Entry 1GV1 (X-ray diffraction, 2.50 A resolution); this record covers chains B and D of the 4 polymer chains in the assembly.

# Chain B (and D)
Name: Malate dehydrogenase
From: Chlorobium vibrioforme
Notes: EC 1.1.1.37; chain D of this document is another copy of the same molecule, construct and numbering; everything in this record applies to it too
UniProt: P80039 (MDH_CHLTE); numbering as in UniProt (aligned over 1-310)
Chain sequence (310 residues; row label = number of the first residue in the row):
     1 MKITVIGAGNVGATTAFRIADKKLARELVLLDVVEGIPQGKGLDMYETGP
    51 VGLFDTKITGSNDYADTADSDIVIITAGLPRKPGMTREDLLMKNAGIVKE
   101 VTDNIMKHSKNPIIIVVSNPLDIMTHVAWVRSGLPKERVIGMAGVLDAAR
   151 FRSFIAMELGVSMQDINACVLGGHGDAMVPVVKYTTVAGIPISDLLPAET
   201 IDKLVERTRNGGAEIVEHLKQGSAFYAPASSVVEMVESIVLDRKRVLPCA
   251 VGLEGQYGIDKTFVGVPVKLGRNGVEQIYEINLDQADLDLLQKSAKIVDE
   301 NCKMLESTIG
Unresolved in the structure: 80-88, 300-310 (chain D: 80-89, 303-310)
Construct notes: conflict Ala227 (Ser in P80039), Ala229 (Gly in P80039)
UniProt features mapped onto this chain:
  - active site: His174 (Proton acceptor)
  - binding site (NAD(+)): Gly7 to Gly12, Asp32, Asn94, Val117 to Asn119
  - binding site (substrate): Arg81, Arg87, Asn119, Arg150

# Interface between chain B and chain D
Contacting residue pairs (10; chain B residue first):
  Arg26(B) with Leu241(D); Asp242(D), salt bridge
  Leu53(B) with Arg243(D), hydrogen bond (backbone-side chain)
  Asp55(B) with Arg243(D), salt bridge
  Glu237(B) with Lys23(D), salt bridge
  Leu241(B) with Lys23(D)
  Arg243(B) with Lys23(D); Leu53(D), hydrogen bond (side chain-backbone); Asp55(D), salt bridge
  Arg272(B) with Arg26(D)
Other interface residues (no listed pair), chain B (9 interface residues in all): Lys23, Phe54
Other interface residues (no listed pair), chain D (8 interface residues in all): Phe54

# Overview
Chain B and chain D form an interface of 9 and 8 residues respectively; the contacts include 2 hydrogen bonds
and 4 salt bridges. Polar contacts include Arg26(B)-Asp242(D), Asp55(B)-Arg243(D) and Glu237(B)-Lys23(D).
Both chains are Malate dehydrogenase (Chlorobium vibrioforme). Entry 1GV1 (Structural Basis for Thermophilic
Protein Stability: Structures of Thermophilic and Mesophilic Malate Dehydrogenases) was determined by X-ray
diffraction (same publication as 1GUZ, 1GUY and 1GV0).
